Entry 1QT1 (X-ray diffraction, 1.85 A resolution); this record covers chains A and B.

== Chain A ==
Protein: Protein (xylose isomerase)
From: Streptomyces diastaticus
Notes: EC 5.3.1.5
UniProtKB: P50910 (XYLA_STRDI); residues 1-387 here correspond to UniProt positions 2-388 (UniProt number = residue number + 1)
Amino-acid sequence (387 residues; numbered 1 to 387; the number before each row is that of its first residue):
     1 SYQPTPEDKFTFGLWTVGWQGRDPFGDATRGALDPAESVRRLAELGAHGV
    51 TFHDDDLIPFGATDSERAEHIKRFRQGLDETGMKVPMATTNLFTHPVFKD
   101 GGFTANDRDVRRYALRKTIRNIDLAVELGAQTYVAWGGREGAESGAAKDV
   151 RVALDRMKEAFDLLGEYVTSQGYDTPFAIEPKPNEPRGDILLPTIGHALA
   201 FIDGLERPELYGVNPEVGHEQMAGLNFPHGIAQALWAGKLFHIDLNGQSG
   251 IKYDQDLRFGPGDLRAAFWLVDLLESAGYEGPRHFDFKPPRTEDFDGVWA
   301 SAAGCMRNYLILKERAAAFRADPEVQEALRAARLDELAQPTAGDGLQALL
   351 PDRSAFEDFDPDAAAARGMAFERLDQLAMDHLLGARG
Bound ions: Co2+ site 1: E180, E216, D244, D286; Co2+ site 2: E216, H219, D254, D256

== Chain B ==
Protein: Protein (xylose isomerase)
From: Streptomyces diastaticus
Notes: EC 5.3.1.5
UniProtKB: P50910 (XYLA_STRDI); residues 501-887 here correspond to UniProt positions 2-388 (UniProt number = residue number - 499)
Amino-acid sequence (387 residues; each row starts with the number of its first residue):
   501 SYQPTPEDKFTFGLWTVGWQGRDPFGDATRGALDPAESVRRLAELGAHGV
   551 TFHDDDLIPFGATDSERAEHIKRFRQGLDETGMKVPMATTNLFTHPVFKD
   601 GGFTANDRDVRRYALRKTIRNIDLAVELGAQTYVAWGGREGAESGAAKDV
   651 RVALDRMKEAFDLLGEYVTSQGYDTPFAIEPKPNEPRGDILLPTIGHALA
   701 FIDGLERPELYGVNPEVGHEQMAGLNFPHGIAQALWAGKLFHIDLNGQSG
   751 IKYDQDLRFGPGDLRAAFWLVDLLESAGYEGPRHFDFKPPRTEDFDGVWA
   801 SAAGCMRNYLILKERAAAFRADPEVQEALRAARLDELAQPTAGDGLQALL
   851 PDRSAFEDFDPDAAAARGMAFERLDQLAMDHLLGARG
Bound ions: Co2+ site 1: E680, E716, D744, D786; Co2+ site 2: E716, H719, D754, D756

== How chain A and chain B interact ==
Residue-residue contacts (55; chain A residue first):
  D23(A) - R639(B)  salt bridge
  D23(A) - P686(B)
  P24(A) - P524(B)
  F25(A) - F593(B)
  F25(A) - T594(B)  hydrogen bond (backbone-side chain)
  F25(A) - W636(B)  hydrophobic
  F25(A) - R639(B)  hydrogen bond (backbone-side chain)
  F25(A) - K682(B)
  F25(A) - E685(B)
  F25(A) - P686(B)
  G26(A) - T594(B)
  G26(A) - R639(B)
  D27(A) - T594(B)  hydrogen bond (backbone-backbone)
  A28(A) - P596(B)
  F93(A) - F525(B)
  T94(A) - F525(B)  hydrogen bond (side chain-backbone)
  T94(A) - G526(B)
  T94(A) - D527(B)  hydrogen bond (backbone-backbone)
  T94(A) - R791(B)
  P96(A) - A528(B)
  K99(A) - R791(B)
  K99(A) - T792(B)
  W136(A) - F525(B)  hydrophobic
  R139(A) - D523(B)  salt bridge
  R139(A) - F525(B)  hydrogen bond (side chain-backbone)
  R139(A) - G526(B)
  R139(A) - R791(B)
  K182(A) - F525(B)
  N184(A) - K752(B)
  N184(A) - Y753(B)
  E185(A) - Y753(B)
  P186(A) - D523(B)
  P186(A) - F525(B)
  P186(A) - Y753(B)  hydrogen bond (backbone-side chain)
  R187(A) - Y753(B)  hydrogen bond (backbone-side chain)
  R187(A) - T792(B)
  G188(A) - K752(B)  hydrogen bond (backbone-side chain)
  G188(A) - Y753(B)  hydrogen bond (backbone-side chain)
  G188(A) - Q755(B)
  D189(A) - K752(B)  salt bridge
  I251(A) - I751(B)
  K252(A) - N684(B)
  K252(A) - G688(B)  hydrogen bond (side chain-backbone)
  K252(A) - D689(B)  salt bridge
  Y253(A) - N684(B)
  Y253(A) - E685(B)
  Y253(A) - P686(B)  hydrogen bond (side chain-backbone)
  Y253(A) - R687(B)  hydrogen bond (side chain-backbone)
  Y253(A) - G688(B)  hydrogen bond (side chain-backbone)
  Q255(A) - G688(B)
  R291(A) - T594(B)
  R291(A) - K599(B)
  R291(A) - R639(B)
  T292(A) - K599(B)
  T292(A) - R687(B)
Interface residues without a listed pair, chain A (29 interface residues in all): T29, E143, D254, K288
Interface residues without a listed pair, chain B (29 interface residues in all): T529, E643, D754, K788

== In short ==
Chain A and chain B each contribute 29 residues to their interface, with 14 hydrogen bonds and 4 salt bridges.
Polar pairs include D23(A)-R639(B), R139(A)-D523(B) and D189(A)-K752(B). E180(A), E216(A), D244(A) and D286(A)
form the Co2+ site 1.
Chain A and chain B are both Protein (xylose isomerase) (Streptomyces diastaticus); the structure, Crystal
structure of xylose isomerase from streptomyces diastaticus NO.7 M1033 at 1.85 A resolution, was determined by
X-ray diffraction together with 1CLK from the same study.
